PDB entry 8OM3 | electron microscopy, 2.87 A resolution | chains E and r of the 35 polymer chains in the assembly

== Chain E ==
Protein: 37S ribosomal protein S5, mitochondrial
Organism: Saccharomyces cerevisiae
UniProt: P33759 (RT05_YEAST); residue numbers follow UniProt; this construct covers 1-307
Chain sequence (307 residues; numbered 1 to 307; the number before each row is that of its first residue):
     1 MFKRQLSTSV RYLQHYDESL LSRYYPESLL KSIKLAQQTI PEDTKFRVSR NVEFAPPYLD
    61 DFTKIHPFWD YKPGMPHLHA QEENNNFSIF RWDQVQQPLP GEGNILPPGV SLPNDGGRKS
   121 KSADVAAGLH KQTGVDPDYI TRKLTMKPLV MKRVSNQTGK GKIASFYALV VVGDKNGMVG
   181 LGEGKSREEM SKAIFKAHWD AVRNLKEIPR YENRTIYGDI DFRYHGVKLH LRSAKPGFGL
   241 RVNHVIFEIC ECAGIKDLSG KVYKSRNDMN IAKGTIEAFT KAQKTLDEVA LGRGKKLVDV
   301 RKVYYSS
Unresolved in the structure: 1-13

== Chain r ==
Molecule: 15S mitochondrial rRNA
Organism: Saccharomyces cerevisiae
Sequence (1647 nucleotides; numbered 1 to 1649; 2 numbers in that range are skipped by the numbering (no residue carries them; nothing is unmodelled there); the number before each row is that of its first residue):
     1 GUAAAAAAUU UAUAAGAAUA UGAUGUUGGU UCAGAUUAAG CGCUAAAUAA GGACAUGACA
    61 CAUGCGAAUC AUACGUUUAU UAUUGAUAAG AUAAUAAAUA UGUGGUGUAA ACGUGAGUAA
   121 UUUUAUUAGG AAUUAAUGAA CUAUAGAAUA AGCUAAAUAC UUAAUAUAUU AUUAUAUAAA
   181 AAUAAUUUAU AUAAUAAAAA GGAUAUAUAU AUAAUAUAUA UUUAUCUAUA GUCAAGCCAA
   241 UAAUGGUUUA GGUAGUAGGU UUAUUAAGAG UUAAACCUAG CCAACGAUCC AUAAUCGAUA
   301 AUGAAAGUUA GAACGAUCAC GUUGACUCUG AAAUAUAGUC AAUAUCUAUA AGAUACAGCA
   361 GUGAGGAAUA UUGGACAAUG AUCGAAAGAU UGAUCCAGUU ACUUAUUAGG AUGAUAUAUA
   421 AAAAUAUUUU AUUUUAUUUA UAAAUAUUAA AUAUUUAUAA UAAUAAUAAU AAUAAUAUAU
   481 AUAUAUAAAU UGAUUAAAAA UAAAAUCCAU AAAUAAUUAA AAUAAUGAUA UUAAUUACCA
   541 UAUAUAUUUU UAUAUGGAUA UAUAUAUUAA UAAUAAUAUU AAUUUUAUUA UUAUUAAUAA
   601 UAUAUUUUAA UAGUCCUGAC UAAUAUUUGU GCCAGCAGUC GCGGUAACAC AAAGAGGGCG
   661 AGCGUUAAUC AUAAUGGUUU AAAGGAUCCG UAGAAUGAAU UAUAUAUUAU AAUUUAGAGU
   721 UAAUAAAAU
   731 UAAUUAAAGA AUUAUAAUAG UAAAGAUGAA AUAAUAAUAA UAAUUAUAAG ACUAAUAUAU
   791 GUGAAAAUAU UAAUUAAAUA UUAACUGACA UUGAGGGAUU AAAACUAGAG UAGCGAAACG
   851 GAUUCGAUAC CCGUGUAGUU CUAGUAGUAA ACUAUGAAUA CAAUUAUUUA UA
   904 UAUAUAUUAU AUAUAAAUAA UAAAUGAAAA UGAAAGUAUU CCACCUGAAG AGUACGUUAG
   964 CAAUAAUGAA ACUCAAAACA AUAGACGGUU ACAGACUUAA GCAGUGGAGC AUGUUAUUUA
  1024 AUUCGAUAAU CCACGACUAA CCUUACCAUA UUUUGAAUAU UAUAAUAAUU AUUAUAAUUA
  1084 UUAUAUUACA GGCGUUACAU UGUUGUCUUU AGUUCGUGCU GCAAAGUUUU AGAUUAAGUU
  1144 CAUAAACGAA CAAAACUCCA UAUAUAUAAU UUUAAUUAUA UAUAAUUUUA UAUUAUUUAU
  1204 UAAUAUAAAG AAAGGAAUUA AGACAAAUCA UAAUGAUCCU UAUAAUAUGG GUAAUAGACG
  1264 UGCUAUAAUA AAAUGAUAAU AAAAUUAUAU AAAAUAUAUU UAAUUAUAUU UAAUUAAUAA
  1324 UAUAAAACAU UUUAAUUUUU AAUAUAUUUU UUUAUUAUAU AUUAAUAUGA AUUAUAAUCU
  1384 GAAAUUCGAU UAUAUGAAAA AAGAAUUGCU AGUAAUACGU AAAUUAGUAU GUUACGGUGA
  1444 AUAUUCUAAC UGUUUCGCAC UAAUCACUCA UCACGCGUUG AAACAUAUUA UUAUCUUAUU
  1504 AUUUAUAUAA UAUUUUUUAA UAAAUAUUAA UAAUUAUUAA UUUAUAUUUA UUUAUAUCAG
  1564 AAAUAAUAUG AAUUAAUGCG AAGUUGAAAU ACAGUUACCG UAGGGGAACC UGCGGUGGGC
  1624 UUAUAAAUAU CUUAAAUAUU CUUACA
Unresolved in the structure: 1-11, 168-193, 210-215, 423-475, 546-547, 561-602, 764-768, 909-911, 1075-1078, 1529-1536
Metal / ion sites: K+ site 1: U19, G28, G29; Mg2+ site 1 near A33 (its only coordinating residue here); Mg2+ site 2 near G40 (its only coordinating residue here); Mg2+ site 3: A55, U56, G115; K+ site 2: U72, A73, A385; Mg2+ site 4 near A110 (its only coordinating residue here); Mg2+ site 5 near G113 (its only coordinating residue here); K+ site 3: G113, C359; K+ site 4: G115, G117, A294; Mg2+ site 6: A116, G117, A294; Mg2+ site 7: U149, G201; Mg2+ site 8: A159, C160; 22 more K+ sites not listed; 56 more Mg2+ sites not listed

== How chain E and chain r interact ==
Residue-residue contacts (97; chain E residue first):
  Arg-50(E) / U1168(r)  hydrogen bond to the sugar
  Arg-50(E) / U1184(r)  hydrogen bond to the sugar
  Asn-51(E) / A1169(r)  base contact
  Asn-51(E) / A1183(r)  hydrogen bond to the base
  Asn-51(E) / U1184(r)  sugar contact
  Gln-132(E) / U1120(r)  phosphate contact
  Gln-132(E) / G1121(r)  hydrogen bond to the phosphate
  Lys-152(E) / U24(r)  salt bridge to the phosphate
  Lys-152(E) / G25(r)  salt bridge to the phosphate
  Val-154(E) / A23(r)  sugar contact
  Val-154(E) / U24(r)  sugar contact
  Val-154(E) / A1127(r)  phosphate contact
  Ser-155(E) / G22(r)  hydrogen bond to the sugar
  Ser-155(E) / A23(r)  hydrogen bond to the sugar
  Ser-155(E) / A1127(r)  sugar contact
  Ser-155(E) / A1128(r)  phosphate contact
  Asn-156(E) / G22(r)  base contact
  Asn-156(E) / A986(r)  hydrogen bond to the sugar
  Asn-156(E) / A1128(r)  hydrogen bond to the phosphate
  Gln-157(E) / G22(r)  base contact
  Gln-157(E) / A986(r)  hydrogen bond to the sugar
  Gln-157(E) / G987(r)  sugar contact
  Gln-157(E) / U1464(r)  base contact
  Gln-157(E) / A1466(r)  hydrogen bond to the base
  Thr-158(E) / G987(r)  hydrogen bond to the sugar
  Thr-158(E) / A1466(r)  hydrogen bond to the base
  Gly-159(E) / G987(r)  hydrogen bond to the phosphate
  Gly-159(E) / A988(r)  phosphate contact
  Gly-159(E) / A1466(r)  hydrogen bond to the base
  Lys-162(E) / G22(r)  sugar contact
  Lys-162(E) / A1465(r)  salt bridge to the phosphate
  Glu-183(E) / A1126(r)  sugar contact
  Lys-185(E) / A1127(r)  salt bridge to the phosphate
  Lys-185(E) / A1128(r)  salt bridge to the phosphate
  Arg-187(E) / U1117(r)  salt bridge to the phosphate
  Arg-187(E) / C1118(r)  phosphate contact
  Glu-188(E) / C1118(r)  phosphate contact
  Lys-196(E) / G1119(r)  salt bridge to the phosphate
  Lys-196(E) / U1120(r)  salt bridge to the phosphate
  Trp-199(E) / G1121(r)  hydrogen bond to the phosphate
  Arg-203(E) / G1121(r)  salt bridge to the phosphate
  Arg-203(E) / C1122(r)  salt bridge to the phosphate
  Arg-223(E) / G929(r)  salt bridge to the phosphate
  Arg-223(E) / A930(r)  salt bridge to the phosphate
  Tyr-224(E) / C1125(r)  sugar contact
  His-225(E) / A930(r)  phosphate contact
  His-225(E) / A931(r)  salt bridge to the phosphate
  His-225(E) / C1125(r)  salt bridge to the phosphate
  Gly-226(E) / A930(r)  phosphate contact
  Lys-228(E) / G676(r)  salt bridge to the phosphate
  Lys-228(E) / G677(r)  salt bridge to the phosphate
  His-230(E) / U675(r)  stacking on the base
  Arg-232(E) / A14(r)  hydrogen bond to the sugar
  Arg-232(E) / U675(r)  base contact
  Lys-235(E) / A12(r)  base contact
  Phe-238(E) / U13(r)  sugar contact
  Phe-238(E) / A14(r)  phosphate contact
  Arg-241(E) / U13(r)  phosphate contact
  Arg-241(E) / A14(r)  phosphate contact
  Arg-241(E) / A15(r)  base contact
  Val-242(E) / A15(r)  sugar contact
  Asn-243(E) / A15(r)  sugar contact
  Asn-243(E) / G16(r)  hydrogen bond to the phosphate
  His-244(E) / G16(r)  phosphate contact
  His-244(E) / A17(r)  salt bridge to the phosphate
  Ser-259(E) / A14(r)  hydrogen bond to the phosphate
  Gly-260(E) / A14(r)  sugar contact
  Gly-260(E) / A15(r)  sugar contact
  Lys-261(E) / A14(r)  sugar contact
  Lys-261(E) / A15(r)  salt bridge to the phosphate
  Lys-261(E) / G16(r)  salt bridge to the phosphate
  Lys-261(E) / U672(r)  phosphate contact
  Lys-261(E) / A673(r)  salt bridge to the phosphate
  Lys-261(E) / U675(r)  base contact
  Val-262(E) / G16(r)  hydrogen bond to the phosphate
  Tyr-263(E) / A673(r)  hydrogen bond to the sugar
  Tyr-263(E) / A674(r)  phosphate contact
  Tyr-263(E) / U675(r)  hydrogen bond to the phosphate
  Tyr-263(E) / G676(r)  phosphate contact
  Lys-264(E) / U26(r)  phosphate contact
  Lys-264(E) / U27(r)  salt bridge to the phosphate
  Lys-264(E) / A673(r)  hydrogen bond to the base
  Lys-264(E) / A930(r)  salt bridge to the phosphate
  Ser-265(E) / U26(r)  hydrogen bond to the phosphate
  Arg-266(E) / G16(r)  salt bridge to the phosphate
  Arg-266(E) / A673(r)  salt bridge to the phosphate
  Asn-267(E) / G25(r)  hydrogen bond to the phosphate
  Asn-267(E) / U26(r)  hydrogen bond to the phosphate
  Asp-268(E) / A17(r)  phosphate contact
  Met-269(E) / G25(r)  phosphate contact
  Met-269(E) / C1125(r)  sugar contact
  Met-269(E) / A1126(r)  sugar contact
  Asn-270(E) / G25(r)  phosphate contact
  Asn-270(E) / U26(r)  phosphate contact
  Asn-270(E) / C1125(r)  hydrogen bond to the sugar
  Lys-273(E) / C1125(r)  hydrogen bond to the phosphate
  Lys-273(E) / A1126(r)  salt bridge to the phosphate
Other interface residues (no listed pair), chain E (52 interface residues in all): Arg-47, Arg-153, Lys-160, Gly-161, Ile-163, Ser-165, Tyr-167, Asp-221
Other interface residues (no listed pair), chain r (44 interface residues in all): U1116, G1129, U1170

== In short ==
Chain E and chain r form an interface of 52 and 44 residues respectively; the contacts include 27 hydrogen
bonds, 25 salt bridges and 1 aromatic stacking contact. Polar contacts include Asn-51(E)/A1183(r),
Gln-157(E)/A1466(r) and Thr-158(E)/A1466(r). U19(r), G28(r) and G29(r) form the K+ site 1.
Here chain E is 37S ribosomal protein S5, mitochondrial and chain r is 15S mitochondrial rRNA, both from
Saccharomyces cerevisiae. Entry 8OM3 (Small subunit of yeast mitochondrial ribosome in complex with IF3/Aim23)
was determined by electron microscopy, deposited together with 8OM2 and 8OM4.
